Entry 9JSZ (electron microscopy, 3.18 A resolution); this record covers chains G and F of the 16 polymer chains in the assembly.

[Chain G]
Molecule: 20-nt RNA strand
Organism: Novosphingopyxis baekryungensis DSM 16222
Sequence (20 nucleotides; numbered 1 to 20; the number before each row is that of its first residue):
     1 AUACUGCACAGCUGACGAUA
Disordered / not traced: 20
Bound ions: Mg2+: A1, U2 (shared with 1 residue of chain E)

[Chain F]
Molecule: Dren-apaz
Organism: Novosphingopyxis baekryungensis DSM 16222
Sequence (442 residues; numbered 1 to 442; the number before each row is that of its first residue):
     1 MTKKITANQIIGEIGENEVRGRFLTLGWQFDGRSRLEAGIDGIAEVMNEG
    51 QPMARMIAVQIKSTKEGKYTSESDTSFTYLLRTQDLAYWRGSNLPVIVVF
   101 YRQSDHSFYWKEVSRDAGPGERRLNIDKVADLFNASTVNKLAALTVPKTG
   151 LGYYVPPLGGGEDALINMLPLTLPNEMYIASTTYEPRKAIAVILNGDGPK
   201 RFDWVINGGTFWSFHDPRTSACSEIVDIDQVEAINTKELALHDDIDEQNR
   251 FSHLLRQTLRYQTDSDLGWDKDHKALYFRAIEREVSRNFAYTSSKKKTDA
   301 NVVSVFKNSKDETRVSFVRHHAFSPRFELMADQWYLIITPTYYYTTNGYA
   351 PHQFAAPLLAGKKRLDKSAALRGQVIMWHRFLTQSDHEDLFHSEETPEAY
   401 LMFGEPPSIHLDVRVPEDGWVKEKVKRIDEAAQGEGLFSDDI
Disordered / not traced: 1-5, 385-396, 425-442
What the authors report for this chain:
  - mutagenesis - E13A/N17A/R20A/Q29A/D31A/R33A/E45A, D41A, Q60A: abolished catalytic activity
  - mutagenesis - K62A: decreased catalytic activity

[How chain G and chain F interact]
Contacting residue pairs - 6 pairs, chain G then chain F:
  A8(G) - Ala356(F)  sugar contact
  C9(G) - Asp272(F)  phosphate contact
  A15(G) - Asn249(F)  base contact
  C16(G) - Asp246(F)  hydrogen bond to the sugar
  A18(G) - Glu185(F)  phosphate contact
  U19(G) - Glu185(F)  phosphate contact
Also at the interface, not in a pair above, chain G (8 interface residues in all): C7, G17
Also at the interface, not in a pair above, chain F (8 interface residues in all): Gly208, Leu359, Lys363

[Overview]
The chain G/chain F interface involves 8 residues from each chain; the contacts include 1 hydrogen bond. Its
one hydrogen-bonded contact is C16(G)-Asp246(F). The Mg2+ site is built by A1(G) and U2(G). The paper reports
that E13A/N17A/R20A/Q29A/D31A/R33A/E45A, D41A and Q60A of chain F abolish catalytic activity; K62A of chain F
reduces catalytic activity.
Here chain G is a 20-nt RNA strand and chain F is Dren-apaz, both from Novosphingopyxis baekryungensis DSM
16222. Entry 9JSZ (active NbaSPARDA complexes) was determined by electron microscopy together with 9JSB, 9JSP
and 9JT2 from the same study.
